Entry 1SWM (X-ray diffraction, 1.80 A resolution); this record covers chain A.

Chain A:
Molecule: Myoglobin
Organism: Physeter catodon
UniProt: P02185 (MYG_PHYCA); residues 1-153 here = UniProt positions 1-153
Sequence (153 residues; row label = number of the first residue in the row):
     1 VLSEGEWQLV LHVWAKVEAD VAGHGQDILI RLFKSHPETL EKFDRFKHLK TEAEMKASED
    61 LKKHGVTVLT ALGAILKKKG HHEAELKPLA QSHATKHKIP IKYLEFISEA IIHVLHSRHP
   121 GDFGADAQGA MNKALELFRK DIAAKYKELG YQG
Metal / ion sites: heme Fe: His-93 (together with azide ion)
Small-molecule neighbours: heme (HEM): Leu-32, Thr-39, Lys-42, Phe-43, Arg-45, His-64, Thr-67, Val-68, Ala-71, Leu-72, Leu-89, Ser-92, His-93, Lys-96, His-97, Ile-99, Tyr-103, Leu-104, Ile-107, Phe-138

Overview:
Ligands of chain A: heme.
Chain A is Myoglobin (Physeter catodon); the structure, X-ray crystal structure of the ferric sperm whale
myoglobin: imidazole complex at 2.0 angstroms resolution, was determined by X-ray diffraction (same
publication as 1MBI).
